PDB entry 5X21 | X-ray diffraction, 3.32 A resolution | chains D and H of the 9 polymer chains in the assembly

# Chain D
Molecule: DNA-directed RNA polymerase subunit beta'
Source organism: Thermus thermophilus (strain HB8 / ATCC 27634 / DSM 579)
Notes: EC 2.7.7.6
Reference sequence: Q8RQE8 (RPOC_THET8); residue numbers follow UniProt; this construct covers 1-1524
Chain sequence (1524 residues; numbered 1 to 1524; the number before each row is that of its first residue):
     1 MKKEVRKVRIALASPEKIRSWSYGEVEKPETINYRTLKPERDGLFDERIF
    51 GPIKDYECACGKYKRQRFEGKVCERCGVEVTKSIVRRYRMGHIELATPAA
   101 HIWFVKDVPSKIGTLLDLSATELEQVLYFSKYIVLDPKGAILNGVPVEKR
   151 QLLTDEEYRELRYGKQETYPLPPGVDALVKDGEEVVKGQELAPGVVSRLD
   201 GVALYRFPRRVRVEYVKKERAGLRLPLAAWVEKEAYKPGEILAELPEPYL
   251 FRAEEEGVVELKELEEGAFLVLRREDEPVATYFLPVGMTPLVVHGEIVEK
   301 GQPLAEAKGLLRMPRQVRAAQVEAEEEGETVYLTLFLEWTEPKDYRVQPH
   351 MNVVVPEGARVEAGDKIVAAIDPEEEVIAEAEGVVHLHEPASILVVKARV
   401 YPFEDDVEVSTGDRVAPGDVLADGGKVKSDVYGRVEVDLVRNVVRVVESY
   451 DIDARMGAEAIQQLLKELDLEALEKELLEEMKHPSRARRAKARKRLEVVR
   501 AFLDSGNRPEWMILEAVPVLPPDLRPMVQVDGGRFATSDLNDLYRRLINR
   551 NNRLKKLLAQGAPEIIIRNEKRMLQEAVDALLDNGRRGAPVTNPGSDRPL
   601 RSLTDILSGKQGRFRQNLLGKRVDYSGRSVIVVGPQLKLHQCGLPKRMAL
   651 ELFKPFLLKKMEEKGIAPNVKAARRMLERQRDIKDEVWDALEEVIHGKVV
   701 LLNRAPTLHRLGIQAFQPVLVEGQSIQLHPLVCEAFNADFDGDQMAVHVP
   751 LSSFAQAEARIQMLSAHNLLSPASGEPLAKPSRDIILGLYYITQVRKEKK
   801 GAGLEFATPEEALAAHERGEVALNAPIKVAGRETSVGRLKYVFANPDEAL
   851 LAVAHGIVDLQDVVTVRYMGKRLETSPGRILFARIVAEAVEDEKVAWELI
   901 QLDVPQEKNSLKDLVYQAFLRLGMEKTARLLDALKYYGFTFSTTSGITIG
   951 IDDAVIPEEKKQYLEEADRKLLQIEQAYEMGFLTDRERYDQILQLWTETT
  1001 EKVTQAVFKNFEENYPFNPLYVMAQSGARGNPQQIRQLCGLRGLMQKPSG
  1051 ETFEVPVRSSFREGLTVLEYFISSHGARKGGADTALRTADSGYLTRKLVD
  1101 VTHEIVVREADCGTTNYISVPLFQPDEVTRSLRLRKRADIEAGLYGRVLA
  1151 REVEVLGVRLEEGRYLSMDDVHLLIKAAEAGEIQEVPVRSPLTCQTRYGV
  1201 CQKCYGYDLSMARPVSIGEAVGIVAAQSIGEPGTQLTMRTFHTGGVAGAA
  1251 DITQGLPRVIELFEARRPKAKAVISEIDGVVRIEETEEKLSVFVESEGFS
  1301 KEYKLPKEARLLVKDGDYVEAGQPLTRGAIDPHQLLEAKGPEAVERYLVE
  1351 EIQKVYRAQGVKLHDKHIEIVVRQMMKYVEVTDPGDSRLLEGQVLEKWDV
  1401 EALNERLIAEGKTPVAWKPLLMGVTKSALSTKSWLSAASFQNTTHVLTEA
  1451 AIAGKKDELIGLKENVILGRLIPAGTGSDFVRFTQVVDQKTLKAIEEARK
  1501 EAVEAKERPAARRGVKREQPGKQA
Unresolved in the structure: 1-2, 1499-1524

# Chain H
Molecule: promoter DNA nontemplate strand
Sequence (27 nucleotides; numbered 1 to 27; the number before each row is that of its first residue):
     1 TATAATGGGAGCTGTCACGGATGCAGG

# Chain D / chain H interface
Residue-residue contacts - 5 pairs, chain D then chain H:
  Pro109(D) with DA21(H), sugar contact
  Lys494(D) with DA21(H), salt bridge to the phosphate
  Arg1266(D) with DC18(H), sugar contact; DG19(H), phosphate contact
  Lys1426(D) with DG20(H), phosphate contact
Interface residues without a listed pair, chain D (6 interface residues in all): Val108, Lys491
Interface residues without a listed pair, chain H (5 interface residues in all): DT22

# In short
6 residues of chain D face 5 of chain H across their interface; the contacts include 1 salt bridge. The
salt-bridged pair is Lys494(D)-DA21(H).
Chain D is DNA-directed RNA polymerase subunit beta' (Thermus thermophilus (strain HB8 / ATCC 27634 / DSM
579)) and chain H is promoter DNA nontemplate strand; the structure, Crystal structure of Thermus thermophilus
transcription initiation complex with GpA and pseudouridimycin (PUM), was determined by X-ray diffraction,
deposited together with 5X22.
